PDB entry 1P8U | X-ray diffraction, 1.62 A resolution | chain A

== Chain A ==
Protein: Bacteriorhodopsin
Organism: Halobacterium salinarum
Reference sequence: P02945 (BACR_HALN1); residues 1-249 here correspond to UniProt positions 14-262 (UniProt number = residue number + 13)
Chain sequence (249 residues; numbered 1 to 249; the number before each row is that of its first residue):
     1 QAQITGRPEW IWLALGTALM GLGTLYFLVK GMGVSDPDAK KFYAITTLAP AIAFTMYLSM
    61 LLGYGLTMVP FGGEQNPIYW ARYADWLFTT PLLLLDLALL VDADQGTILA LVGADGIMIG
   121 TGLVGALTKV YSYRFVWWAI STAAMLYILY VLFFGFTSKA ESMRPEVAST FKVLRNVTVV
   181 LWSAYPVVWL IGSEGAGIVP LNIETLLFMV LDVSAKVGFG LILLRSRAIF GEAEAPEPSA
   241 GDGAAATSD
Not modelled in the structure: 1-4, 157-161, 232-249
Differences from the reference sequence: engineered mutation Ala-49 (Val62 in P02945)
Covalent attachments: retinal (RET) linked to Lys-216
Small-molecule neighbours:
  - lipid fragment (LI1; 1-[2,6,10.14-tetramethyl-hexadecan-16-yl]-2-[2,10,14-trimethylhexadecan-16-yl]glycerol), molecule 1: Ala-14, Thr-17, Ala-18, Gly-21, Leu-22, Leu-61
  - lipid fragment (LI1), molecule 2: Gly-21, Thr-24, Leu-25, Leu-28, Lys-40, Tyr-43, Ala-44, Thr-47, Leu-48, Ala-51, Phe-54, Ala-110, Ala-114, Ile-140, Ala-144, Tyr-147
  - lipid fragment (LI1), molecule 3: Leu-22, Leu-25, Tyr-26, Val-29, Lys-30
  - lipid fragment (LI1), molecule 4: Leu-25, Ala-139, Ala-143, Leu-146
  - lipid fragment (LI1), molecule 5: Ile-52, Thr-55, Met-56, Tyr-64, Thr-67, Trp-80, Ala-84, Leu-87, Phe-88, Gly-113, Gly-116, Ile-117, Gly-120, Thr-121, Leu-123, Val-124, Leu-127
  - lipid fragment (LI1), molecule 6: Phe-54, Leu-58, Leu-62, Tyr-133, Val-136, Ala-139, Ile-140, Ala-143
  - lipid fragment (LI1), molecule 7: Leu-87, Pro-91, Leu-95, Val-112
  - lipid fragment (LI1), molecule 8: Tyr-131, Ser-132, Phe-135, Val-136, Trp-138, Ala-139, Leu-190, Ala-196
  - lipid fragment (LI1), molecule 9: Trp-138, Val-187, Leu-190, Ala-196, Ile-198
  - lipid fragment (LI1), molecule 10: Phe-153, Lys-172, Arg-175, Asn-176, Val-179, Val-180, Ser-183, Ala-184, Val-187
  - retinal (RET): Tyr-83, Trp-86, Thr-89, Thr-90, Leu-93, Met-118, Ile-119, Gly-122, Trp-138, Ser-141, Thr-142, Met-145, Trp-182, Tyr-185, Pro-186, Trp-189, Phe-208, Asp-212, Ala-215
  - 2,10,23-trimethyl-tetracosane (SQU): Leu-19, Leu-22, Gly-23, Tyr-26, Val-210, Val-213, Ser-214, Val-217, Gly-218, Leu-221, Arg-225
UniProt features mapped onto this chain:
  - site: Asp-85 (Primary proton acceptor)
  - modified residue: Gln-1 (Pyrrolidone carboxylic acid), Lys-216 (N6-(retinylidene)lysine)

== In short ==
Bound to chain A: 10 copies of lipid fragment and 2,10,23-trimethyl-tetracosane. Covalently linked retinal: at
Lys-216.
Chain A is Bacteriorhodopsin (Halobacterium salinarum); the structure, Bacteriorhodopsin N' intermediate at
1.62 A resolution, was determined by X-ray diffraction, deposited together with 1P8I and 1P8H.
